PDB entry 6HUV | X-ray diffraction, 3.10 A resolution | chains B and C of the 28 polymer chains in the assembly

Chain B:
Name: Proteasome subunit alpha type-3
Source organism: Saccharomyces cerevisiae (strain ATCC 204508 / S288c)
Notes: EC 3.4.25.1
UniProt: P23638 (PSA3_YEAST); residues 0-257 here correspond to UniProt positions 1-258 (UniProt number = residue number + 1)
Chain sequence (258 residues; numbered 0 to 257; the number before each row is that of its first residue; numbering starts at 0):
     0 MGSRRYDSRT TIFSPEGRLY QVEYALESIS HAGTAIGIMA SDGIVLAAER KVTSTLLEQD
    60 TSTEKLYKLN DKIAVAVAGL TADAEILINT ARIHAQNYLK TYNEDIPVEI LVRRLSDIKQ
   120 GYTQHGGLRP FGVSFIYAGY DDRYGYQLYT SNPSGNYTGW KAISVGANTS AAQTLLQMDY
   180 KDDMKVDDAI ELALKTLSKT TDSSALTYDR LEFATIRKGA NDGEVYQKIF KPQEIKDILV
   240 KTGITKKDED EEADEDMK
Unresolved in the structure: 0, 245-257
UniProt features mapped onto this chain:
  - cross-link (Glycyl lysine isopeptide (Lys-Gly)): Lys99 (interchain with G-Cter in ubiquitin), Lys198 (interchain with G-Cter in ubiquitin), Lys230 (interchain with G-Cter in ubiquitin)

Chain C:
Name: Proteasome subunit alpha type-4
Source organism: Saccharomyces cerevisiae (strain ATCC 204508 / S288c)
Notes: EC 3.4.25.1
UniProt: P40303 (PSA4_YEAST); residues -1 to 252 here correspond to UniProt positions 1-254 (UniProt number = residue number + 2)
Chain sequence (254 residues; each row starts with the number of its first residue; numbers below 1 keep their minus sign (Met-1 is residue -1)):
    -1 MSGYDRALSI FSPDGHIFQV EYALEAVKRG TCAVGVKGKN CVVLGCERRS TLKLQDTRIT
    59 PSKVSKIDSH VVLSFSGLNA DSRILIEKAR VEAQSHRLTL EDPVTVEYLT RYVAGVQQRY
   119 TQSGGVRPFG VSTLIAGFDP RDDEPKLYQT EPSGIYSSWS AQTIGRNSKT VREFLEKNYD
   179 RKEPPATVEE CVKLTVRSLL EVVQTGAKNI EITVVKPDSD IVALSSEEIN QYVTQIEQEK
   239 QEQQEQDKKK KSNH
Unresolved in the structure: -1 to 0, 241-252
UniProt features mapped onto this chain:
  - modified residue: Thr58 (Phosphothreonine)

Interface between chain B and chain C:
Pairs across the interface - 71 pairs, chain B then chain C:
  Arg3(B) with Arg4(C)
  Asp6(B) with Tyr2(C), hydrogen bond; Arg4(C), salt bridge
  Arg8(B) with Tyr2(C); Arg4(C)
  Thr10(B) with Leu6(C); Arg125(C)
  Ile11(B) with Gln17(C)
  Phe12(B) with Gln17(C), hydrogen bond (backbone-side chain); Tyr20(C), hydrophobic; Ala21(C), hydrophobic; Leu76(C), hydrophobic; Arg125(C); Pro126(C); Gly128(C)
  Ser13(B) with Tyr20(C)
  Pro14(B) with Tyr20(C), hydrophobic; Glu23(C)
  Glu15(B) with Glu23(C); Arg27(C), hydrogen bond (backbone-side chain)
  Gly16(B) with Tyr20(C); Glu23(C); Ala24(C); Arg27(C), hydrogen bond (backbone-side chain)
  Arg17(B) with Arg27(C)
  Leu18(B) with Arg125(C)
  Met38(B) with Asp54(C)
  Arg112(B) with Arg81(C)
  Ser115(B) with Arg81(C), hydrogen bond (backbone-side chain)
  Asp116(B) with Arg81(C), salt bridge
  Gln119(B) with Ala78(C); Asp79(C); Ile82(C)
  Thr122(B) with Arg125(C), hydrogen bond (backbone-side chain)
  Gln123(B) with Tyr118(C); Gly123(C); Val124(C); Arg125(C), hydrogen bond (backbone-backbone); Phe127(C)
  His124(B) with Gly123(C); Val124(C)
  Gly125(B) with Tyr2(C); Gly123(C)
  Gly126(B) with Tyr2(C)
  Tyr143(B) with Arg56(C), hydrogen bond (backbone-side chain); Ile57(C), hydrophobic
  Tyr145(B) with Arg56(C), hydrogen bond (backbone-side chain)
  Gln146(B) with Ile57(C)
  Leu147(B) with Ile57(C)
  Tyr148(B) with Ile57(C)
  Ser153(B) with Ala78(C)
  Gly154(B) with Ala78(C); Arg81(C), hydrogen bond (backbone-side chain)
  Asn155(B) with Asn77(C); Ala78(C)
  Tyr156(B) with Pro59(C), hydrophobic; Arg81(C)
  Gly158(B) with Gln53(C); Asp54(C), hydrogen bond (backbone-backbone); Ile57(C); Thr58(C), hydrogen bond (backbone-side chain)
  Trp159(B) with Lys51(C); Leu52(C); Gln53(C); Asp54(C)
  Lys160(B) with Leu52(C), hydrogen bond (backbone-backbone); Gln53(C)
  Ala161(B) with Leu52(C), hydrophobic
  Gln172(B) with Leu52(C)
  Leu175(B) with Leu52(C), hydrophobic
  Gln176(B) with Leu52(C)
Also at the interface, not in a pair above, chain B (41 interface residues in all): Glu108, Thr157, Tyr179
Also at the interface, not in a pair above, chain C (31 interface residues in all): Leu50

In short:
41 residues of chain B face 31 of chain C across their interface; the contacts include 13 hydrogen bonds and 2
salt bridges. Polar pairs include Asp6(B)-Arg4(C), Asp116(B)-Arg81(C) and Asp6(B)-Tyr2(C).
Chain B is Proteasome subunit alpha type-3 and chain C is Proteasome subunit alpha type-4, both from
Saccharomyces cerevisiae (strain ATCC 204508 / S288c); the structure, Yeast 20S proteasome with human beta2c
(S171G) in complex with 39, was determined by X-ray diffraction, deposited together with 6HTB, 6HTC, 6HTD,
6HTP, 6HTR, 6HUB and 30 further entries.
